Entry 8VX5 (electron microscopy, 3.30 A resolution); this record covers chains F and I of the 10 polymer chains in the assembly.

Chain F:
Name: Histone H4
Source organism: Xenopus laevis
UniProt: P62799 (H4_XENLA); residues 0-102 here correspond to UniProt positions 1-103 (UniProt number = residue number + 1)
Chain sequence (120 residues; row label = number of the first residue in the row; numbering starts at 0):
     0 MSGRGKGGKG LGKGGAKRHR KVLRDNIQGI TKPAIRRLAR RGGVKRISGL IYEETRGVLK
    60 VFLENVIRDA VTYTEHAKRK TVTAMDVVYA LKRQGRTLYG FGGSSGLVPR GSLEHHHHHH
Unresolved in the structure: 0-17, 103-119
Differences from the reference sequence: expression tag (103-119)
Curated features (UniProtKB/Swiss-Prot):
  - DNA-binding region: Lys16 to Lys20
  - modified residue: Ser1 (N-acetylserine), Arg3 (Asymmetric dimethylarginine), Lys5 (N6-(2-hydroxyisobutyryl)lysine), Lys8 (N6-(2-hydroxyisobutyryl)lysine), Lys12 (N6-(2-hydroxyisobutyryl)lysine), Lys16 (N6-(2-hydroxyisobutyryl)lysine), Lys20 (N6,N6,N6-trimethyllysine), Lys31 (N6-(2-hydroxyisobutyryl)lysine), Lys44 (N6-(2-hydroxyisobutyryl)lysine), Ser47 (Phosphoserine), Tyr51 (Phosphotyrosine), Lys59 (N6-(2-hydroxyisobutyryl)lysine), Lys77 (N6-(2-hydroxyisobutyryl)lysine), Lys79 (N6-(2-hydroxyisobutyryl)lysine), Tyr88 (Phosphotyrosine), Lys91 (N6-(2-hydroxyisobutyryl)lysine)
  - cross-link (Glycyl lysine isopeptide (Lys-Gly)): Lys31 (interchain with G-Cter in UFM1), Lys91 (interchain with G-Cter in ubiquitin)

Chain I:
Molecule: 167-nt DNA strand
Sequence (167 nucleotides; numbered -83 to 83; the number before each row is that of its first residue; numbers below 1 keep their minus sign (DA-83 is residue -83)):
   -83 ATCGGCCGCC ACAGGATGTA TATATCTGAC ACGTGCCTGG AGACTAGGGA GTAATCCCCT
   -23 TGGCGGTTAA AACGCGGGGG ACAGCGCGTA CGTGCGTTTA AGCGGTGCTA GAGCTGTCTA
    37 CGACCAATTG AGCGGCCTCG GCACCGGGAT TCTCCAGGGC GGCCGAT
Unresolved in the structure: -83 to -77, 79-83

Chain F / chain I interface:
Contacting residue pairs - 11 pairs, chain F then chain I:
  Arg35(F) with DG8(I), salt bridge to the phosphate
  Arg45(F) with DC7(I), hydrogen bond to the sugar; DG8(I), phosphate contact
  Ile46(F) with DC7(I), sugar contact; DG8(I), hydrogen bond to the phosphate
  Ser47(F) with DC7(I), phosphate contact
  Gly48(F) with DC7(I), hydrogen bond to the phosphate
  Arg78(F) with DA28(I), phosphate contact
  Lys79(F) with DA28(I), hydrogen bond to the phosphate
  Thr80(F) with DG27(I), phosphate contact; DA28(I), hydrogen bond to the phosphate
Also at the interface, not in a pair above, chain F (12 interface residues in all): Arg39, Lys44, Tyr51, Lys77
Also at the interface, not in a pair above, chain I (6 interface residues in all): DT9, DG29

Overview:
12 residues of chain F and 6 residues of chain I are in contact; the contacts include 5 hydrogen bonds and 1
salt bridge. Polar pairs include Arg45(F)-DC7(I), Ile46(F)-DG8(I) and Gly48(F)-DC7(I). UniProt lists a
DNA-binding region on chain F.
Here chain F is Histone H4 (Xenopus laevis) and chain I is a 167-nt DNA strand. Entry 8VX5 (Nucleosome core
particle containing an 8-oxoG damage site) was determined by electron microscopy together with 8VX4 and 8VX6
from the same study.
